Entry 8HH1 (electron microscopy, 2.90 A resolution); this record covers chains C and D of the 7 polymer chains in the assembly.

== Chain C ==
Name: ATP synthase subunit alpha
Organism: Bacillus sp. PS3
Notes: EC 7.1.2.2
UniProtKB: A0A0M3VGF9 (A0A0M3VGF9_BACP3); numbering as in UniProt (aligned over 1-502)
Chain sequence (502 residues; each row starts with the number of its first residue):
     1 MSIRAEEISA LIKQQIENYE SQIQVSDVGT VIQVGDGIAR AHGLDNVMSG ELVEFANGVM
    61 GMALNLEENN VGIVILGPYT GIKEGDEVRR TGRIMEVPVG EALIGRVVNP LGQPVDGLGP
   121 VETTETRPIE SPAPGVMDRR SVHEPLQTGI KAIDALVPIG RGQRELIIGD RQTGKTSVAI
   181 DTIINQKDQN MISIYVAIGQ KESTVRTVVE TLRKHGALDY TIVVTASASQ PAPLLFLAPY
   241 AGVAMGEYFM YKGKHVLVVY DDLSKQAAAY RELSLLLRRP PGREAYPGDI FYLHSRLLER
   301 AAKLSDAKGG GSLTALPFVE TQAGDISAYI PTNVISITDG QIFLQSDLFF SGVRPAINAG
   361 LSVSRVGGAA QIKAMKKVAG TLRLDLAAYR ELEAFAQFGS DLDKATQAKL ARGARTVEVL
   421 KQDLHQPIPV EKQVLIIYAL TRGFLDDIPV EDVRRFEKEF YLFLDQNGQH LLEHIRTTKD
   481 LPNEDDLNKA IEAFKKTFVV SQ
Not modelled in the structure: 1-23, 502
Differences from the reference sequence: conflict Pro132 (Arg in A0A0M3VGF9), Ser193 (Cys in A0A0M3VGF9), Phe463 (Trp in A0A0M3VGF9)
Metal / ion sites: Mg2+: Thr176 (together with ATP)
Ligand contacts:
  - ATP (adenosine-5'-triphosphate): Asp170, Arg171, Gln172, Thr173, Gly174, Lys175, Thr176, Ser177, Glu320, Phe349, Arg354, Pro355, Gln422, Asp423, Leu424
  - ATP: Val363, Ser364, Arg365

== Chain D ==
Name: ATP synthase subunit beta
Organism: Bacillus sp. PS3
Notes: EC 7.1.2.2
UniProtKB: A0A0M4U1P9 (A0A0M4U1P9_BACP3); residues 1-473 here = UniProt positions 1-473
Chain sequence (484 residues; row label = number of the first residue in the row; numbers below 1 keep their minus sign (Met-10 is residue -10)):
   -10 MHHHHHHHHH HMTRGRVIQV MGPVVDVKFE NGHLPAIYNA LKIQHKARNE NEVDIDLTLE
    50 VALHLGDDTV RTIAMASTDG LIRGMEVIDT GAPISVPVGE VTLGRVFNVL GEPIDLEGDI
   110 PADARRDPIH RPAPKFEELA TEVEILETGI KVVDLLAPYI KGGKIGLFGG AGVGKTVLIQ
   170 ELIHNIAQEH GGISVFAGVG ERTREGNDLY HEMKDSGVIS KTAMVFGQMN EPPGARMRVA
   230 LTGLTMAEYF RDEQGQDVLL FIDNIFRFTQ AGSEVSALLG RMPSAVGYQP TLATEMGQLQ
   290 ERITSTAKGS ITSIQAIYVP ADDYTDPAPA TTFSHLDATT NLERKLAEMG IYPAVDPLAS
   350 TSRALAPEIV GEEHYQVARK VQQTLQRYKE LQDIIAILGM DELSDEDKLV VHRARRIQFF
   410 LSQNFHVAEQ FTGQPGSYVP VKETVRGFKE ILEGKYDHLP EDAFRLVGRI EEVVEKAKAM
   470 GVEV
Not modelled in the structure: -10 to 0, 472-473
Differences from the reference sequence: initiating methionine (-10); expression tag (-9 to 0)
Metal / ion sites: Mg2+: Thr165 (together with ATP)
Ligand contacts: ATP: Gly159, Ala160, Gly161, Val162, Gly163, Lys164, Thr165, Val166, Glu190, Arg191, Glu194, Tyr307, Tyr341, Pro342, Phe414, Ala417, Phe420, Thr421
From the paper describing this entry:
  - binding site for ATP: Glu190, Tyr341

== Interface between chain C and chain D ==
Residue-residue contacts - 83 pairs, chain C then chain D:
  Gly43(C) with Arg72(D)
  Leu44(C) with Arg72(D), hydrogen bond (backbone-side chain)
  Asn46(C) with Ile71(D)
  Val47(C) with Ile71(D); Arg72(D)
  Met48(C) with Asn40(D); Gly69(D); Leu70(D)
  Ser49(C) with Thr67(D); Asp68(D); Gly69(D), hydrogen bond (backbone-backbone); Leu70(D), hydrogen bond (backbone-backbone)
  Asn65(C) with Met10(D)
  Leu66(C) with Gln8(D); Val9(D), hydrogen bond (backbone-backbone); Leu70(D)
  Glu67(C) with Ile7(D); Met10(D); Arg72(D), hydrogen bond (backbone-side chain)
  Glu68(C) with Ile7(D); Arg72(D)
  Val71(C) with Arg72(D)
  Arg90(C) with Asn40(D), hydrogen bond (side chain-backbone)
  Gly92(C) with Asn40(D)
  Glu130(C) with Asp68(D)
  Ala133(C) with Asn219(D)
  Gly135(C) with Thr192(D)
  Val136(C) with Thr192(D); Asn196(D), hydrogen bond (backbone-side chain)
  Met137(C) with Ile103(D); Asp104(D); Tyr199(D), hydrophobic
  Arg139(C) with Thr192(D); Asn196(D), hydrogen bond (backbone-side chain)
  Ser141(C) with Asn196(D); Asp197(D), hydrogen bond
  Arg164(C) with Arg191(D)
  Pro280(C) with Ala266(D), hydrophobic
  Arg283(C) with Val275(D)
  Gly288(C) with Glu263(D)
  Asp289(C) with Glu263(D)
  Phe291(C) with Arg256(D); Gln259(D)
  Tyr292(C) with Asn219(D); Glu220(D); Arg225(D); Glu263(D)
  Ser295(C) with Met218(D)
  Glu299(C) with Thr192(D), hydrogen bond; Met218(D); Asn219(D)
  Ser327(C) with Ala310(D)
  Thr332(C) with Tyr307(D); Ala310(D)
  Ile335(C) with Ala160(D), hydrophobic; Arg191(D)
  Ser336(C) with Arg191(D), hydrogen bond (backbone-side chain); Met218(D); Arg256(D), hydrogen bond
  Ile337(C) with Arg191(D), hydrogen bond (backbone-side chain)
  Thr338(C) with Arg191(D), hydrogen bond (backbone-side chain)
  Asp339(C) with Arg191(D), salt bridge; Arg193(D), salt bridge
  Leu361(C) with Glu337(D)
  Arg365(C) with Gly161(D); Arg191(D); Arg193(D); Phe420(D)
  Val366(C) with Arg193(D)
  Gly367(C) with Gln419(D)
  Gly368(C) with Gln419(D)
  Gly380(C) with Phe420(D)
  Arg383(C) with Tyr341(D)
  Leu384(C) with Tyr341(D), hydrophobic
  Ala387(C) with Glu337(D)
  Ala388(C) with Arg454(D)
  Glu391(C) with Met338(D); Arg404(D), salt bridge
  Phe395(C) with Arg404(D)
  Phe398(C) with Ile384(D), hydrophobic; Ala385(D), hydrophobic; Gly388(D)
  Lys409(C) with Asp451(D), salt bridge
Other interface residues (no listed pair), chain C (62 interface residues in all): Asp45, Asn70, Thr91, Arg93, Ile94, Pro134, Arg140, Asn333, Gly360, Ser364, Thr381, Ser400
Other interface residues (no listed pair), chain D (54 interface residues in all): Glu39, Glu41, Val42, Glu190, Gly195, Phe215, Pro221, Gly339, Met389, Asp390, Thr421

== In short ==
62 residues of chain C and 54 residues of chain D are in contact; the contacts include 14 hydrogen bonds and 4
salt bridges. Among the polar pairs are Asp339(C)-Arg191(D), Asp339(C)-Arg193(D) and Glu391(C)-Arg404(D). One
ATP molecule is bound between chain C and chain D. From the paper: a binding site for ATP at Glu190(D) and
Tyr341(D).
Here chain C is ATP synthase subunit alpha and chain D is ATP synthase subunit beta, both from Bacillus sp.
PS3. Entry 8HH1 (FoF1-ATPase from Bacillus PS3, 81 degrees, highATP) was determined by electron microscopy,
deposited together with 8HH2, 8HH3, 8HH4, 8HH5, 8HH6, 8HH7 and 5 further entries.
